Entry 8BLA (electron microscopy, 3.30 A resolution); this record covers chains A and B of the 5 polymer chains in the assembly.

== Chain A (and B) ==
Protein: 5-hydroxytryptamine receptor 3A
From: Homo sapiens
Notes: chain B of this document is another copy of the same molecule, construct and numbering; everything in this record applies to it too
UniProtKB: P46098 (5HT3A_HUMAN); the construct lacks a stretch of the UniProt sequence, so the offset changes along the chain: 29-357 = UniProt 29-357; 358-425 = UniProt 411-478
Chain sequence (397 residues; each row starts with the number of its first residue):
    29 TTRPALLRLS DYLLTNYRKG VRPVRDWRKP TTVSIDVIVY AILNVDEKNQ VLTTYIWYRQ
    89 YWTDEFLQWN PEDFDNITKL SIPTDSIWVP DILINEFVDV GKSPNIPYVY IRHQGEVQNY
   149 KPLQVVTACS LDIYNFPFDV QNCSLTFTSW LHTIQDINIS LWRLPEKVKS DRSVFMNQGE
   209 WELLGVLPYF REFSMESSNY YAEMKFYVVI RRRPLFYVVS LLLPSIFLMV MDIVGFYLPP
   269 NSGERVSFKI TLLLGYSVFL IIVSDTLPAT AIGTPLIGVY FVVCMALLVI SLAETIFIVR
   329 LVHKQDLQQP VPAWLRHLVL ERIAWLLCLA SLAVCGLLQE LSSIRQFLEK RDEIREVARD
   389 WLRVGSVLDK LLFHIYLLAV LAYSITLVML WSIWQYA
Disordered / not traced: 29-30, 242-425
Cystine bridges: C157-C171
Glycans and other covalent adducts: N-acetylglucosamine (NAG) linked to N104, N170, N186
Residues lining bound ligands:
  - Vortioxetine (VTX), molecule 1: I66, W85, Y86, R87, Y148, R191, V202
  - Vortioxetine (VTX), molecule 2: T176, S177, W178, F221, M223, E224, Y229
Swiss-Prot annotation at these positions:
  - glycosylation (N-linked (GlcNAc...) asparagine): N104, N170, N186
  - region: A361 to D397 (HA-stretch)
Reported in the primary citation:
  - binding site for Vortioxetine: W85, Y86, R87, Y148, V202, M223
  - mutagenesis - V202I, M223D: abolished signaling in response to Vortioxetine
  - specificity-determining residues: V202, M223
  - mutagenesis - V202I: unchanged binding to [3H]- GR65630
  - mutagenesis - R200K, M204I, M223I, S225T, Y228S: unchanged signaling in response to Vortioxetine
  - mutagenesis - V202I: unchanged binding to Vortioxetine

== How chain A and chain B interact ==
Contacting residue pairs (49; chain A residue first):
  R31(A) with N44(B); R46(B)
  P32(A) with R53(B); F94(B), hydrophobic
  L34(A) with V49(B); R50(B); V52(B), hydrophobic; W55(B), hydrophobic
  L35(A) with R46(B); F94(B), hydrophobic
  S38(A) with V49(B)
  D39(A) with R46(B), salt bridge
  Y68(A) with E124(B)
  L71(A) with V126(B), hydrophobic; A156(B), hydrophobic
  Y83(A) with F125(B)
  W85(A) with W178(B)
  R87(A) with E224(B), salt bridge
  D103(A) with W55(B), hydrogen bond (backbone-side chain); R56(B), salt bridge
  N104(A) with W55(B)
  I105(A) with W55(B)
  S109(A) with G48(B); H180(B), hydrogen bond
  P111(A) with G48(B)
  K130(A) with V126(B); D127(B), salt bridge
  P132(A) with F125(B)
  I134(A) with L121(B), hydrophobic; W178(B)
  Y136(A) with W116(B), hydrogen bond; V117(B), hydrogen bond (side chain-backbone); D119(B); L179(B); H180(B)
  V137(A) with L179(B), hydrophobic
  Y138(A) with L179(B), hydrophobic; H180(B); T181(B), hydrogen bond (side chain-backbone); D184(B), hydrogen bond
  Y148(A) with W178(B), hydrogen bond (backbone-side chain); L179(B), hydrophobic
  K149(A) with W178(B)
  P150(A) with W178(B)
  Q152(A) with F125(B); V126(B), hydrogen bond (side chain-backbone)
  S201(A) with M223(B)
  M204(A) with A156(B)
  Q206(A) with S158(B), hydrogen bond
Interface residues without a listed pair, chain A (33 interface residues in all): A33, I110, P135, V202
Interface residues without a listed pair, chain B (29 interface residues in all): N123, F221

== Overview ==
33 residues of chain A face 29 of chain B across their interface, with 9 hydrogen bonds and 4 salt bridges.
Polar pairs include D39(A)-R46(B), R87(A)-E224(B) and D103(A)-R56(B). From the paper: a binding site for
Vortioxetine at W85(A), Y86(A) and R87(A) among others; V202I and M223D of chain A abolish signaling in
response to Vortioxetine; 7 substitutions were tested in all.
Chain A and chain B are both 5-hydroxytryptamine receptor 3A (Homo sapiens); the structure, Human serotonin
5-HT3A receptor in complex with vortioxetine (detergent, ECD only, active/distorted conformation), was
determined by electron microscopy together with 8BL8, 8BLB, 8AW2 and 8AXD from the same study.
